8W19 - chains N and O of the 15 polymer chains in the assembly; structure by electron microscopy, 4.40 A resolution (low resolution: residue-level contacts below are approximate; hydrogen-bond / salt-bridge calls are withheld).

== Chain N (and O) ==
Protein: VP6
Source organism: Bluetongue virus (serotype 1 / isolate South Africa)
Notes: chain O of this document is another copy of the same molecule, construct and numbering; everything in this record applies to it too
Reference sequence: C5IWW5 (C5IWW5_9REOV); numbering as in UniProt (aligned over 1-329)
Sequence (329 residues; row label = number of the first residue in the row):
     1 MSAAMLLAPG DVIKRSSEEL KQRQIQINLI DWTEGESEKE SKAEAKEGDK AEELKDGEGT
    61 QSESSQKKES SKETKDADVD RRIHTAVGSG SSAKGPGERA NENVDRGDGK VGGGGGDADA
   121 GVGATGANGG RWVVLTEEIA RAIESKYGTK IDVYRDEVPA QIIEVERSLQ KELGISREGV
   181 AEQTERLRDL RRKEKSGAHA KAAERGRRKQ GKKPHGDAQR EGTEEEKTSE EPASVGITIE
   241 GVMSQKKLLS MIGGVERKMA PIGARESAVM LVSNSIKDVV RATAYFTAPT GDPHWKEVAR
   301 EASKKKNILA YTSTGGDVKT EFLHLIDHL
Not modelled in the structure: 1-3, 34-129, 198-236
What the authors report for this chain:
  - mutagenesis - R167E/K171E, R191E/K195E: abolished growth

== Interface between chain N and chain O ==
Contacting residue pairs - 7 pairs, chain N then chain O:
  R177(N) - K171(O)
  E178(N) - E172(O)
  E178(N) - S244(O)
  E178(N) - Q245(O)
  A181(N) - S244(O)
  E182(N) - S244(O)
  E185(N) - K247(O)
Also at the interface, not in a pair above, chain O (8 interface residues in all): S168, M243, K246

== Summary ==
5 residues of chain N face 8 of chain O across their interface. The paper reports that R167E/K171E and
R191E/K195E of chain N abolish growth.
Chain N and chain O are both VP6 (Bluetongue virus (serotype 1 / isolate South Africa)); the structure,
Cryo-EM structure of BTV star-subcore, was determined by electron microscopy together with 8W12, 8W1C, 8W1O,
8W1R and 8W1S from the same study.
